PDB entry 7XT6 | electron microscopy, 3.63 A resolution | chains B and C of the 4 polymer chains in the assembly

== Chain B ==
Name: Isoform 2 of Immunoglobulin heavy constant mu
Organism: Homo sapiens
UniProt: P01871-2 (IGHM_HUMAN); residues 245-608 here correspond to UniProt positions 109-472 (UniProt number = residue number - 136)
Amino-acid sequence (364 residues; each row starts with the number of its first residue):
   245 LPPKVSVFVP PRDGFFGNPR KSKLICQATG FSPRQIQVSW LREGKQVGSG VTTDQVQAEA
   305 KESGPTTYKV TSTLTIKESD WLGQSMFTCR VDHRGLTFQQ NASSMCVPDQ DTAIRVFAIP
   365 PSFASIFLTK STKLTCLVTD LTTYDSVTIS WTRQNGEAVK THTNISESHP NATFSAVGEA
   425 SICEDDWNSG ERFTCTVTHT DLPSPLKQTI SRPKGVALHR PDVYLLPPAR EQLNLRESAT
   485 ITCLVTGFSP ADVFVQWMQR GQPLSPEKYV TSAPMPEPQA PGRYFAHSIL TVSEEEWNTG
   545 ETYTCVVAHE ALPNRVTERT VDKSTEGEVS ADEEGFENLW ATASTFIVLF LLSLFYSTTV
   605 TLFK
Unresolved in the structure: 608
Disulfides: Cys270-Cys333, Cys380-Cys439, Cys487-Cys549
Glycans and other covalent adducts: N-acetylglucosamine (NAG) linked to Asn345, Asn408; glycan linked to Asn415

== Chain C ==
Name: B-cell antigen receptor complex-associated protein beta chain
Organism: Homo sapiens
UniProt: P40259 (CD79B_HUMAN); numbering as in UniProt (aligned over 44-182)
Amino-acid sequence (139 residues; row label = number of the first residue in the row):
    44 SRIWQSPRFI ARKRGFTVKM HCYMNSASGN VSWLWKQEMD ENPQQLKLEK GRMEESQNES
   104 LATLTIQGIR FEDNGIYFCQ QKCNNTSEVY QGCGTELRVM GFSTLAQLKQ RNTLKDGIIM
   164 IQTLLIILFI IVPIFLLLD
Curated features (UniProtKB/Swiss-Prot):
  - glycosylation (N-linked (GlcNAc...) asparagine): Asn73, Asn101, Asn127, Asn128
  - natural variant: Gly137 (G137S: In AGM6)
  - mutagenesis: Arg55 to Arg57 (Blocks IgM BCR assembly), Ile161 (I161W: Blocks IgM BCR assembly)
Disulfides: Cys65-Cys122
Glycans and other covalent adducts: N-acetylglucosamine (NAG) linked to Asn73, Asn101

== Interface between chain B and chain C ==
Pairs across the interface (27; chain B residue first):
  Arg504(B) - Ser49(C)  hydrogen bond (backbone-side chain)
  Arg504(B) - His64(C)
  Arg504(B) - Tyr66(C)
  Gln506(B) - Tyr66(C)
  Thr543(B) - Lys62(C)
  Glu545(B) - Lys62(C)
  Thr546(B) - Arg55(C)  hydrogen bond
  Asp566(B) - Arg55(C)  salt bridge
  Ser568(B) - Phe59(C)
  Glu570(B) - Lys56(C)
  Gly571(B) - Lys56(C)
  Gly571(B) - Met143(C)
  Glu572(B) - Met143(C)
  Glu572(B) - Thr147(C)
  Glu572(B) - Leu148(C)
  Val573(B) - Ser146(C)
  Val573(B) - Leu148(C)  hydrophobic
  Ser574(B) - Gly144(C)  hydrogen bond (backbone-backbone)
  Ser574(B) - Ser146(C)  hydrogen bond
  Ala575(B) - Val142(C)
  Ala575(B) - Met143(C)  hydrophobic
  Asp576(B) - Phe114(C)
  Glu578(B) - Gly144(C)
  Glu578(B) - Phe145(C)  hydrogen bond (side chain-backbone)
  Glu578(B) - Ser146(C)  hydrogen bond
  Phe580(B) - Arg57(C)
  Phe580(B) - Phe145(C)  hydrophobic
Interface residues without a listed pair, chain B (17 interface residues in all): Gly544
Interface residues without a listed pair, chain C (18 interface residues in all): Leu151, Arg154

== Overview ==
17 residues of chain B and 18 residues of chain C are in contact; the contacts include 6 hydrogen bonds and 1
salt bridge. Polar pairs include Asp566(B)-Arg55(C), Arg504(B)-Ser49(C) and Thr546(B)-Arg55(C).
N-acetylglucosamine is covalently linked to Asn345(B) and Asn408(B).
Chain B is Isoform 2 of Immunoglobulin heavy constant mu and chain C is B-cell antigen receptor
complex-associated protein beta chain, both from Homo sapiens; the structure, Structure of a membrane protein
M3, was determined by electron microscopy together with 7WSO from the same study.
